Entry 9MLH (electron microscopy, 3.90 A resolution); this record covers chains A and C of the 5 polymer chains in the assembly.

[Chain A (and C)]
Molecule: XptA2 protein
From: Xenorhabdus nematophila
Notes: chain C of this document is another copy of the same molecule, construct and numbering; everything in this record applies to it too
Reference sequence: Q93RN7 (Q93RN7_XENNE); aligned to UniProt positions 1-2538 over residues 1-2538
Sequence (2538 residues; each row starts with the number of its first residue):
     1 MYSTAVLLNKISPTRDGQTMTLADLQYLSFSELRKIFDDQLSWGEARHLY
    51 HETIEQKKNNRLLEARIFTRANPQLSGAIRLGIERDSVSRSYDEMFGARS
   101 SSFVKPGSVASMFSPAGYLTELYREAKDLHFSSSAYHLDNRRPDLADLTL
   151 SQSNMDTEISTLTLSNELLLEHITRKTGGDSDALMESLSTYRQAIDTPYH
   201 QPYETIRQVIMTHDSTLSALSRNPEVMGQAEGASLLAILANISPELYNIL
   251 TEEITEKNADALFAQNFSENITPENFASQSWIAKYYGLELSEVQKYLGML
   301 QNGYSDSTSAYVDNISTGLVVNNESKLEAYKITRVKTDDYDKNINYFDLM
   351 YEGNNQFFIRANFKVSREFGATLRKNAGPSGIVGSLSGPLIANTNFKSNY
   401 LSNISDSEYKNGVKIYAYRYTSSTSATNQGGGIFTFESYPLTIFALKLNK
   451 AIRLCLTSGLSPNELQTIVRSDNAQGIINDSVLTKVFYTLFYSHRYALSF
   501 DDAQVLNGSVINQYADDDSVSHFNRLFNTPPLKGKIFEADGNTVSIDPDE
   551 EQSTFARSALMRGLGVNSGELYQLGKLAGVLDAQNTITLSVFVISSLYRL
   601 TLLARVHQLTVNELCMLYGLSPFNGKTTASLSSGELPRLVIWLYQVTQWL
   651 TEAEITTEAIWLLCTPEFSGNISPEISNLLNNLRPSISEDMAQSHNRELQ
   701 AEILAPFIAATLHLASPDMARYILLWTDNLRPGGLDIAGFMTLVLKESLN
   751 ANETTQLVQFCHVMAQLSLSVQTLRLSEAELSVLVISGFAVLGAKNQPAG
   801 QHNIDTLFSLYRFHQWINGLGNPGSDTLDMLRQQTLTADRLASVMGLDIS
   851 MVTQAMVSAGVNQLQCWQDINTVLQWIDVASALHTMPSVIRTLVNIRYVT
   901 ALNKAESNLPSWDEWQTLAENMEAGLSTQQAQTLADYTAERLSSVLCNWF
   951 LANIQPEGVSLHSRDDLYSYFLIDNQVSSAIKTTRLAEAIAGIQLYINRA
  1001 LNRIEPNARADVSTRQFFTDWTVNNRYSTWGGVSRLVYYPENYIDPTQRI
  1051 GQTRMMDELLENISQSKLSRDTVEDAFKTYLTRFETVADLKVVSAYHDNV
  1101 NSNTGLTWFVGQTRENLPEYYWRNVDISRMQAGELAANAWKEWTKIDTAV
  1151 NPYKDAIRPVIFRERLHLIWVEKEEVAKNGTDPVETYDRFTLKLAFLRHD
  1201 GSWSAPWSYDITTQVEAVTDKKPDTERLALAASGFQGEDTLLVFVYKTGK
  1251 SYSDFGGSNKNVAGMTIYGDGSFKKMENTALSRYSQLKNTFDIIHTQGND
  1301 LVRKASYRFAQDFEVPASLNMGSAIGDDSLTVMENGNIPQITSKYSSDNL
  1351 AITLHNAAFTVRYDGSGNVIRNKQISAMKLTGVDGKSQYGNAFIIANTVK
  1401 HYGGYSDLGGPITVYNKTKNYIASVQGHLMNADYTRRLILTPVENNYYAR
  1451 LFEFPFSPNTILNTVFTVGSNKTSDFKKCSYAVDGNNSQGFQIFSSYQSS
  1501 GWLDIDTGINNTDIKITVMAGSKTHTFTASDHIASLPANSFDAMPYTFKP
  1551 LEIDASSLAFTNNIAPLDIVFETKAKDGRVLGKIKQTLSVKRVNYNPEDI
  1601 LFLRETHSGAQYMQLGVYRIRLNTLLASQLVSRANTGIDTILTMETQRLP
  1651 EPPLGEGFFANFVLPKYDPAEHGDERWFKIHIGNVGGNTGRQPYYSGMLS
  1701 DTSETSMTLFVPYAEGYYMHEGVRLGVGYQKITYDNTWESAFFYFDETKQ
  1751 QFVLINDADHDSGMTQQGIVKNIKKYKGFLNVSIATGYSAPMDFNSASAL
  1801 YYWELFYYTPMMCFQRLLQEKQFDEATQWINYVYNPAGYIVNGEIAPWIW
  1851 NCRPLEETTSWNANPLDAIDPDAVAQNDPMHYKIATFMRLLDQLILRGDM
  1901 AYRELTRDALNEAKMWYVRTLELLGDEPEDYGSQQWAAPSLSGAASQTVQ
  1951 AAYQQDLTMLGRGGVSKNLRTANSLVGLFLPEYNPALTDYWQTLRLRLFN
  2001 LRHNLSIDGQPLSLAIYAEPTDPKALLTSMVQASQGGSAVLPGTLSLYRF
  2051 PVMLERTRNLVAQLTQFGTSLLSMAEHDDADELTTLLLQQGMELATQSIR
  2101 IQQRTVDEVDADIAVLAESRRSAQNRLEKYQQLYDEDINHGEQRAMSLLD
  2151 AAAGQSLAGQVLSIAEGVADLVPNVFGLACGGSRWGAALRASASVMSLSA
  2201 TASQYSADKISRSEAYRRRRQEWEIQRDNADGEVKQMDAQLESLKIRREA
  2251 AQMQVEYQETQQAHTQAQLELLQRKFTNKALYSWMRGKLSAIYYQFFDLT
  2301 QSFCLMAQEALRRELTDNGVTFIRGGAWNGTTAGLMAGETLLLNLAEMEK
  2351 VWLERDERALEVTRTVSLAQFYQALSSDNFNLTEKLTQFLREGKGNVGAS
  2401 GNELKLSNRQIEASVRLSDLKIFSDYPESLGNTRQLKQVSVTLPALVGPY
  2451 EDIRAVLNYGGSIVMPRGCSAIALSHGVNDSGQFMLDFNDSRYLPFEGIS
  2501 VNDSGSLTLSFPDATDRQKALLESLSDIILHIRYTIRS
Not modelled in the structure: 2538
Construct notes: conflict H172 (Pro in Q93RN7), N343 (His in Q93RN7), I344 (Val in Q93RN7), 104 further conflict positions vs the reference (Q93RN7) not listed; insertion (812-818)

[How chain A and chain C interact]
Contacting residue pairs - 29 pairs, chain A then chain C:
  E1061(A) - S2206(C)
  E1061(A) - K2209(C)  hydrogen bond (backbone-side chain)
  S1064(A) - I2210(C)
  Q1065(A) - D2150(C)
  Q1065(A) - K2209(C)
  S1066(A) - M2146(C)
  S1066(A) - S2213(C)  hydrogen bond (backbone-side chain)
  K1067(A) - Q2143(C)
  L1117(A) - I2164(C)  hydrophobic
  L1117(A) - A2165(C)  hydrophobic
  L1117(A) - V2168(C)  hydrophobic
  P1118(A) - V2168(C)  hydrophobic
  A1149(A) - A2188(C)
  A1149(A) - L2189(C)
  A1149(A) - S2192(C)
  N1151(A) - V2168(C)
  N1151(A) - A2188(C)
  E1174(A) - W2185(C)
  V1184(A) - L2178(C)
  T1186(A) - C2180(C)
  E1820(A) - R2217(C)  salt bridge
  Q2032(A) - P674(C)
  S2034(A) - P674(C)  hydrogen bond (side chain-backbone)
  S2034(A) - N678(C)  hydrogen bond
  Q2035(A) - N678(C)
  Q2035(A) - N681(C)
  G2036(A) - N681(C)
  G2037(A) - N681(C)
  R2324(A) - P685(C)  hydrogen bond (side chain-backbone)
Interface residues without a listed pair, chain A (23 interface residues in all): E1058, N1062, R1083, A1177
Interface residues without a listed pair, chain C (26 interface residues in all): E675, S677, I2138, L2157, L2171

[Summary]
The interface between chain A and chain C involves 23 residues on one side and 26 on the other, with 5
hydrogen bonds and 1 salt bridge. Polar contacts include E1820(A)-R2217(C), E1061(A)-K2209(C) and
S1066(A)-S2213(C).
Chain A and chain C are both XptA2 protein (Xenorhabdus nematophila); the structure, Xenorhabdus nematophilus
XptA2, wild type State 2, was determined by electron microscopy together with 9MLI and 9MLG from the same
study.
